Entry 7Y27 (electron microscopy, 3.48 A resolution); this record covers chains A and B of the 6 polymer chains in the assembly.

# Chain A
Molecule: Guanine nucleotide-binding protein G(I)/G(S)/G(T) subunit beta-1
Source organism: Homo sapiens
UniProtKB: P62873 (GBB1_HUMAN); numbering as in UniProt (aligned over 3-340)
Sequence (338 residues; each row starts with the number of its first residue):
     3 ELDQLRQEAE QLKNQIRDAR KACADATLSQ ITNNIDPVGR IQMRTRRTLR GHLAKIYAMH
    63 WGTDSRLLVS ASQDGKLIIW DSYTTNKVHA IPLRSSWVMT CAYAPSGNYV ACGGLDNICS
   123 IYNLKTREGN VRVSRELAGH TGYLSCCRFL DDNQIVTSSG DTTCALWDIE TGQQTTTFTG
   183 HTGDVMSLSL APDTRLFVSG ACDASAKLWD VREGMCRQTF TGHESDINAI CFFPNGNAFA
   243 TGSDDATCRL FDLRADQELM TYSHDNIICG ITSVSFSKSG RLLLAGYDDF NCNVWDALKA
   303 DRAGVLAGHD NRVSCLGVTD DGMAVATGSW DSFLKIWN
UniProt features mapped onto this chain:
  - modified residue: His266 (Phosphohistidine)
  - natural variant: Leu30 (L30F: In MRD42; uncertain significance), Arg52 (R52G: In MRD42), Gly64 (G64V: In MRD42), Asp76 (D76E: In MRD42; D76G: In MRD42), Gly77 (G77S: In MRD42), Lys78 (K78R: In MRD42), Ile80 (I80N: In MRD42; I80T: In MRD42), His91 (H91R: In MRD42; uncertain significance), Ala92 (A92T: In MRD42), Pro94 (P94S: In MRD42), Leu95 (L95P: In MRD42), Arg96 (R96L: In MRD42), 5 further natural variant entries in UniProt

# Chain B
Molecule: Engineered Guanine nucleotide-binding protein G(q) subunit alpha
Source organism: Homo sapiens
Sequence (243 residues; row label = number of the first residue in the row):
     4 TVSAEDKAAA ERSKMIDKNL REDGEKARRT LRLLLLGADN SGKSTIVKQM RILHGGSGGS
    64 GGTSGIFETK FQVDKVNFHM FDVGGQRDER RKWIQCFNDV TAIIFVVDSS DYNRLQEALN
   124 DFKSIWNNRW LRTISVILFL NKQDLLAEKV LAGKSKIEDY FPEFARYTTP EDATPEPGED
   184 PRVTRAKYFI RKEFVDISTA SGDGRHICYP HFTCAVDTEN ARRIFNDCKD IILQMNLREY
   244 NLV
Unresolved in the structure: 56-67

# Chain A / chain B interface
Residue-residue contacts - 18 pairs, chain A then chain B:
  Gly53(A) - Leu23(B)
  Leu55(A) - Gly27(B)
  Lys57(A) - Cys99(B)
  Tyr59(A) - Cys99(B)
  Lys78(A) - Leu23(B)
  Lys78(A) - Asp26(B)  salt bridge
  Asn88(A) - Asp9(B)
  Val90(A) - Arg15(B)  hydrogen bond (backbone-side chain)
  Trp99(A) - Ile69(B)
  Trp99(A) - Phe84(B)  hydrophobic
  Trp99(A) - Phe100(B)  hydrophobic
  Asp118(A) - Gly68(B)
  Asn119(A) - Gly68(B)
  Met188(A) - Arg94(B)
  Asp228(A) - Arg94(B)  salt bridge
  Asn230(A) - Arg94(B)  hydrogen bond
  Asp290(A) - Trp133(B)
  Arg314(A) - Trp133(B)
Other interface residues (no listed pair), chain A (23 interface residues in all): Lys89, His91, Ala92, Leu117, Asp186, Cys204, Asp246, Trp332
Other interface residues (no listed pair), chain B (17 interface residues in all): Ala12, Ser16, Ile19, Lys95, Gln98

# Summary
23 residues of chain A face 17 of chain B across their interface; the contacts include 2 hydrogen bonds and 2
salt bridges. Among the polar pairs are Lys78(A)-Asp26(B), Asp228(A)-Arg94(B) and Val90(A)-Arg15(B).
Here chain A is Guanine nucleotide-binding protein G(I)/G(S)/G(T) subunit beta-1 and chain B is Engineered
Guanine nucleotide-binding protein G(q) subunit alpha, both from Homo sapiens. Entry 7Y27 (Cryo-EM structure
of the SST-14-bound SSTR2-miniGq-scFv16 complex) was determined by electron microscopy, deposited together
with 7Y24 and 7Y26.
